Entry 8ETI (electron microscopy, 3.70 A resolution); this record covers chains 1 and e of the 45 polymer chains in the assembly.

# Chain 1
Molecule: 3497-nt RNA strand
From: Schizosaccharomyces pombe
Sequence (3497 nucleotides; row label = number of the first residue in the row; note: 1 number in that range is skipped by the numbering (no residue carries it; nothing is unmodelled there)):
     1 AUUUGACCUC AAAUCAGGUA GGACUACGCG CUGAACUUAA GCAUAUCAAU AAGCGCAGGA
    61 AAAGAAAAUA ACCAUGAUUC CCUCAGUAAC GGCGAGUGAA GCGGGAAAAG CUCAAAUUUG
   121 AAAUCUGGCA ACAUUUCUUU UGUUGUCCGA GUUGUAAUUU CAAGAAGCUG CUUUGAGUGU
   181 AGACGAUCGG UCUAAGUUCC UUGGAACAGG ACGUCAGAGA GGGUGAGAAC CCCGUCUUUG
   241 GUCGAUUGGA UAUGCCAUAU AAAGCGCUUU CGAAGAGUCG AGUUGUUUGG GAAUGCAGCU
   301 CUAAAUGGGU GGUAAAUUUC AUCUAAAGCU AAAUAUUGGC GAGAGACCGA UAGCGAACAA
   361 GUAGAGUGAU CGAAAGAUGA AAAGAACUUU GAAAAGAGAG UUAAAUAGUA CGUGAAAUUG
   421 CUGAAAGGGA AGCAUUGGAA AUCAGUCUUA CCUGGGUGAG AUCAGUAGUC UCUUCGCGAG
   481 ACUAUGCACU CUGAACCUG
   501 GGU
  503A U
   504 AGGUCAGCAU CAGUUUUCGG GGGCGGAAAA AGAAUAAGGG AAGGUGGCUU UCCGGGUUCU
   564 GCCUGGGGAG UGUUUAUAGC CCUUGUUGUA AUACGUCCAC UGGGGACUGA GGACUGCGGC
   624 UUCGUGCCAA GGAUGCUGAC AUAAUGGUUU UCAAUGGCCC GUCUUGAAAC ACGGACCAAG
   684 GAGUCUAGCA UCUAUGCGAG UGUUUGGGUG AUGAAAACCC AUCCGCGAAA UGAAAGUGAA
   744 UGCAGGUGGG AACGCCCUUG UGGCGUGCAC CAUCGACCGA CCCGGAAGUU UGUCAAUGGA
   804 AGGGUUUGAG UAAGAGCAUA GCUGUUGGGA CCCGAAAGAU GGUGAACUAU GCCUGAAUAG
   864 GGUGAAGCCA GAGGAAACUC UGGUGGAGGC UCGUAGAGAU UCUGACGUGC AAAUCGAUCU
   924 UCAAAUUUGG GUAUAGGGGC GAAAGACUAA UCGAACCAUC UAGUAGCUGG UUCCUGCCGA
   984 AGUUUCCCUC AGGAUAGCAG AAACUCAGAU CAGUUUUAUG AGGUAAAGCG AAUGAUUAGA
  1044 GGUCUUGGGG AAGGAAUUUC CUCAACCUAU UCUCAAACUU UAAAUAUGUA AGACGCCCUU
  1104 GUCGCUUAAU UGGACGUGGG CCAUCGAAUG AGAGUUUCUA GUGGGCCAUU UUUGGUAAGC
  1164 AGAACUGGCG AUGCGGGAUG AACCGAACGU GAGGUUAAGG UGCCGGAAUG UACGCUCAUC
  1224 AGACACCAGA AAAGGUGUUA GUUCAUCUAG ACAGCAGGAC GGUGGCCAUG GAAGUCGGAA
  1284 UCCGCUAAGG AGUGUGUAAC AACUCACCUG CCGAAUGAAC UAGCCCUGAA AAUGGAUGGC
  1344 GCUUAAGCGU ACUACCCAUA CCUCACCGUC UGGGUUAGCU UUGAGAAGCU CAGACGAGUA
  1404 GGCAGGCGUG GAGGUUUGUG ACGAAGCCUU GGGCGUGAGC CUGGGUCGAA CAGCCUCUAG
  1464 UGCAGAUCUU GGUGGAAGUA GCAAAUAUUC AAAUGAGAAC UUUGAAGACU GAAGUGGGGA
  1524 AAGGUUCCAU GUGAACAGCA GUUGGACAUG GGUUAGUCGA UCCUAAGAGA UAGGGAAGCU
  1584 CCGUAUGAAA GUUGCACGAU UUUUCGUGCC UCCUAUCGAA AGGGAAUCCG GUUAAUAUUC
  1644 CGGAACCAGA AGGUGGAAUC AACACGGCAA CGUAAAUGAA GUUGGAGACG UCGGCGGGAG
  1704 CCCUGGGAAG AGUUCUCUUU UCUUUUUAAC AAACCAUUGA ACUACCCUGA AAUCGGUUUA
  1764 UCCGGAGCUA GGGUAUGGUG UUUGGAAGAG UUCAGCGCCU CAUGCUGAAU CCGGUGCGCU
  1824 CUCGACGGCC CUUGAAAAUC CAACGGAAGA AUGGACCUUC GGGUCCUUGU UUUCACAUCU
  1884 GGUCGUACUC AUAACCGCAG CAGGUCUCCA AGGUGAACAG CCUCUAGUUG AUAGAACAAU
  1944 GUAGAUAAGG GAAGUCGGCA AAAUGGAUCC GUAACUUCGG GAUAAGGAUU GGCUCUAAGG
  2004 GUUGGGUACG UUGGGCCUUG GAACCUGAAC GGUUGCUGGA CUGAGCGUGG ACCGAUGUCU
  2064 UUUCUCGCCU UUCGGGGUGA GAAGGGAUGU UGGACCUGCU UGGACCUUGG CGGCCGGGAA
  2124 GUCCUUGGUC GGGCUUUUCU CCUUCUCGGG GAUUAUGCUC UUACUGGCGU ACGUUUAACA
  2184 ACCAACUUAG AACUGGUACG GACAAGGGGA AUCUGACUGU CUAAUUAAAA CAUAGCAUUG
  2244 CGAUGGCCAG AAAGUGGUGU UGACGCAAUG UGAUUUCUGC CCAGUGCUCU GAAUGUCAAA
  2304 GUGAAGAAAU UCAACCAAGC GCGGGUAAAC GGCGGGAGUA ACUAUGACUC UCUUAAGGUA
  2364 GCCAAAUGCC UCGUCAUCUA ACUAGUGACG CGCAUGAAUG GAUUAACGAG AUUCCCACUG
  2424 UCCCUAUCUA CUAUCUAGCG AAACCACAGC CUGGGGAACG GGCCAGGCAA AAUCAGCGGG
  2484 GAAAGAAGAC CCUGUUGAGC UUGACUCUAG UUUGACAUUG UGAAGAGACA UAGAGGGUGU
  2544 AGGAUAAGUG GGAGUAUGUU UCGGCAUACG CCGGUGAAAU ACCACUACCU UUAUCGUUUC
  2604 UUUACUUAAU CAAUGAAGCG GAAUUGGGAU UUAUUUCCCA UAUUCUAGCG UUAAAGUUUC
  2664 UUCGCGAACU GAUCCGCGUU GAUGACAUUG UCAGGUGGGG AGUUUGGCUG GGGCGGCACA
  2724 UCUGUUAAAA GAUAACGCAG GUGUCCUAAG GGGGACUCAU CGAGAACAGA AAUCUCGAGU
  2784 AGAAUAAAAG GGUAAAAGUC CCCUUGAUUU UGAUUUUCAG UGUGAAUACA AACCAUGAAA
  2844 GUGUGGCCUA UCGAUCCUUU GUUCCCUCGA AAUUUGAGGA CAGAGGUGCC AGAAAAGUUA
  2904 CCACAGGGAU AACUGGCUUG UGGCAGUCAA GCGUUCAUAG CGACGUUGCU UUUUGAUUCU
  2964 UCGAUGUCGG CUCUUCCUAU CAUACCGAAG CAGAAUUCGG UAAGCGUUGG AUUGUUCACC
  3024 CACUAAUAGG GAACGUGAGC UGGGUUUAGA CCGUCGUGAG ACAGGUUAGU UUUACCCUAC
  3084 UGAUGAAGUG UCGUCGCAAU GGUAAUUCAA CUUAGUACGA GAGGAACCGU UGAUUCAGAU
  3144 CAUUGGUAUU UGCGGCUGCC UGACAAGGCA AUGCCGCGGA GCUAUCAUCU GCCGGAUAAC
  3204 GGCUGAACGC CUCUAAGCCA GAAUCCGUGC CAGAAAGCGA CGAUUUUUUG GUCCGCAUGA
  3264 UUUAUAUGUA UAAAAAUAGA GGUAGGACUU GUUCCUACUC UCCUGUAUCG UAGAAGAUGG
  3324 GCGAUGGUUG AUGAAACGGA AGUGUUUUAU UGACUUGUCC AUGAAAUUCC AUUGAAAUCU
  3384 UGUGCGGAAU CGAAUCCAUU GCAUACGACU UUAAUGUGGA ACGGGGUAUU GUAAGCAGUA
  3444 GAGUAGCCUU GUUGUUACGA UCUGCUGAGA UUAAGCCUUU GUUCCCAAGA UUUG
Unresolved in the structure: 1-2, 35-49, 91-95, 286-295, 313-318, 474-476, 493, 503A, 552-573, 668-670, 732-746, 780-814, 849-957, 991-994, 1026-1087, 1095-1129, 1227-1230, 1486-2439, 2459-2462, 2481-2924, 2936-2942, 2954-2976, 3011-3031, 3036-3081, 3160-3175, 3247-3268, 3290-3297, 3376-3393, 3442-3464
Construct notes: conflict G501 (U9042 in 157310483), U503 (G9040 in 157310483), U2930 (C6612 in 157310483)

# Chain e
Molecule: 60S ribosomal protein L32-A
From: Schizosaccharomyces pombe
UniProtKB: P79015 (RL32A_SCHPO); residue numbers follow UniProt; this construct covers 1-127
Chain sequence (127 residues; numbered 1 to 127; the number before each row is that of its first residue):
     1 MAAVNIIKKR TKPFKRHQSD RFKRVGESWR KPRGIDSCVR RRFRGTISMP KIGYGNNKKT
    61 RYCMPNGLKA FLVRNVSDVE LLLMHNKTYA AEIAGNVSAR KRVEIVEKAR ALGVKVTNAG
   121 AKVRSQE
Unresolved in the structure: 1-3, 127

# How chain 1 and chain e interact
Pairs across the interface (125; chain 1 residue first):
  A417(1) / Lys-23(e)  sugar contact
  G432(1) / Asp-20(e)  hydrogen bond to the sugar
  G432(1) / Arg-21(e)  hydrogen bond to the base
  C433(1) / Asp-20(e)  sugar contact
  C433(1) / Ile-47(e)  sugar contact
  A434(1) / Ile-47(e)  sugar contact
  U435(1) / Arg-10(e)  salt bridge to the phosphate
  U435(1) / Lys-12(e)  phosphate contact
  U446(1) / Asn-66(e)  phosphate contact
  G614(1) / Lys-59(e)  salt bridge to the phosphate
  G615(1) / Lys-59(e)  salt bridge to the phosphate
  U651(1) / Thr-11(e)  phosphate contact
  U651(1) / Lys-12(e)  phosphate contact
  U652(1) / Lys-12(e)  salt bridge to the phosphate
  G659(1) / Arg-44(e)  hydrogen bond to the phosphate
  G659(1) / Gly-45(e)  base contact
  G660(1) / Arg-44(e)  sugar contact
  G660(1) / Gly-45(e)  sugar contact
  C663(1) / His-17(e)  salt bridge to the phosphate
  G664(1) / Ser-37(e)  phosphate contact
  C679(1) / Arg-24(e)  salt bridge to the phosphate
  C680(1) / Phe-22(e)  phosphate contact
  C680(1) / Lys-23(e)  hydrogen bond to the phosphate
  C680(1) / Arg-24(e)  salt bridge to the phosphate
  A681(1) / Lys-23(e)  phosphate contact
  A681(1) / Arg-24(e)  phosphate contact
  C976(1) / Arg-30(e)  salt bridge to the phosphate
  C977(1) / Trp-29(e)  sugar contact
  C977(1) / Arg-30(e)  phosphate contact
  C977(1) / Lys-31(e)  hydrogen bond to the phosphate
  C977(1) / Arg-33(e)  salt bridge to the phosphate
  U978(1) / Trp-29(e)  hydrogen bond to the phosphate
  U978(1) / Lys-31(e)  phosphate contact
  G979(1) / Lys-51(e)  phosphate contact
  G979(1) / Ile-52(e)  hydrogen bond to the phosphate
  U1175(1) / Arg-41(e)  salt bridge to the phosphate
  G1176(1) / Arg-41(e)  salt bridge to the phosphate
  G1176(1) / Arg-42(e)  hydrogen bond to the sugar
  G1176(1) / Phe-43(e)  sugar contact
  G1176(1) / Arg-44(e)  phosphate contact
  C1177(1) / Arg-44(e)  hydrogen bond to the phosphate
  G1178(1) / Arg-44(e)  salt bridge to the phosphate
  C1191(1) / Arg-42(e)  hydrogen bond to the base
  G1192(1) / Lys-9(e)  base contact
  G1192(1) / Lys-51(e)  phosphate contact
  G1192(1) / Gly-53(e)  hydrogen bond to the base
  U1193(1) / Lys-9(e)  sugar contact
  U1193(1) / Lys-51(e)  salt bridge to the phosphate
  U1193(1) / Gly-53(e)  sugar contact
  U1193(1) / Tyr-54(e)  phosphate contact
  U1362(1) / Arg-44(e)  base contact
  C1369(1) / Lys-9(e)  hydrogen bond to the base
  C1369(1) / Gly-55(e)  sugar contact
  C1369(1) / Asn-56(e)  sugar contact
  C1369(1) / Asn-57(e)  phosphate contact
  C1370(1) / Lys-9(e)  sugar contact
  C1370(1) / Ile-52(e)  hydrogen bond to the sugar
  C1370(1) / Gly-55(e)  sugar contact
  C1370(1) / Asn-56(e)  sugar contact
  C1370(1) / Asn-57(e)  phosphate contact
  C1370(1) / Lys-58(e)  hydrogen bond to the phosphate
  G1371(1) / Ile-52(e)  sugar contact
  G1371(1) / Lys-58(e)  salt bridge to the phosphate
  G1399(1) / Ile-52(e)  base contact
  A1400(1) / Arg-42(e)  hydrogen bond to the sugar
  G1421(1) / Asn-75(e)  phosphate contact
  U1422(1) / Arg-74(e)  sugar contact
  U1422(1) / Asn-75(e)  phosphate contact
  U1422(1) / Asn-96(e)  hydrogen bond to the sugar
  U1422(1) / Val-97(e)  sugar contact
  U1422(1) / Lys-101(e)  salt bridge to the phosphate
  G1423(1) / Asn-96(e)  sugar contact
  G1423(1) / Ser-98(e)  hydrogen bond to the phosphate
  G1423(1) / Lys-101(e)  salt bridge to the phosphate
  A1424(1) / Ser-98(e)  phosphate contact
  C1425(1) / Ser-98(e)  sugar contact
  C1425(1) / Ala-99(e)  sugar contact
  C1425(1) / Arg-100(e)  base contact
  G1426(1) / Ser-98(e)  phosphate contact
  G1426(1) / Ala-99(e)  hydrogen bond to the phosphate
  G1426(1) / Lys-122(e)  salt bridge to the phosphate
  A1427(1) / Asn-96(e)  phosphate contact
  G1436(1) / Met-64(e)  sugar contact
  G1436(1) / Pro-65(e)  phosphate contact
  C1437(1) / Lys-8(e)  salt bridge to the phosphate
  C1437(1) / Tyr-62(e)  hydrogen bond to the phosphate
  C1437(1) / Cys-63(e)  sugar contact
  C1437(1) / Pro-65(e)  phosphate contact
  G1438(1) / Lys-8(e)  salt bridge to the phosphate
  G1438(1) / Arg-61(e)  phosphate contact
  G1438(1) / Tyr-62(e)  hydrogen bond to the phosphate
  U1439(1) / Phe-14(e)  phosphate contact
  U1439(1) / Pro-50(e)  sugar contact
  U1439(1) / Lys-51(e)  hydrogen bond to the sugar
  U1439(1) / Ile-52(e)  base contact
  U1439(1) / Tyr-54(e)  sugar contact
  U1439(1) / Gly-55(e)  phosphate contact
  U1439(1) / Asn-56(e)  hydrogen bond to the phosphate
  G1440(1) / Phe-14(e)  phosphate contact
  G1440(1) / Trp-29(e)  phosphate contact
  G1440(1) / Pro-50(e)  sugar contact
  A1441(1) / Ser-28(e)  phosphate contact
  A1441(1) / Trp-29(e)  hydrogen bond to the phosphate
  A1441(1) / Arg-30(e)  hydrogen bond to the phosphate
  G1442(1) / Ser-28(e)  phosphate contact
  G1442(1) / Arg-30(e)  salt bridge to the phosphate
  C1444(1) / Leu-72(e)  sugar contact
  C1444(1) / Glu-92(e)  sugar contact
  U1445(1) / Glu-92(e)  hydrogen bond to the sugar
  U1445(1) / Ile-93(e)  sugar contact
  U1445(1) / Ala-94(e)  phosphate contact
  U1445(1) / Gly-95(e)  hydrogen bond to the phosphate
  U1445(1) / Asn-118(e)  hydrogen bond to the phosphate
  G1446(1) / Gly-95(e)  phosphate contact
  G1446(1) / Arg-102(e)  salt bridge to the phosphate
  G1446(1) / Asn-118(e)  phosphate contact
  G1446(1) / Ala-121(e)  sugar contact
  G1447(1) / Ala-121(e)  phosphate contact
  G1447(1) / Lys-122(e)  phosphate contact
  A1467(1) / Arg-16(e)  salt bridge to the phosphate
  A1467(1) / His-17(e)  base contact
  A1467(1) / Gln-18(e)  base contact
  A1467(1) / Phe-22(e)  base contact
  A1467(1) / Arg-24(e)  hydrogen bond to the base
  A1467(1) / Val-25(e)  base contact
Interface residues without a listed pair, chain 1 (64 interface residues in all): G209, U418, A431, C662, U665, A1174, G1194, U1402, A1428, G1435, G1456
Interface residues without a listed pair, chain e (68 interface residues in all): Pro-13, Lys-15, Gly-34, Ile-35, Asp-36, Arg-40, Thr-60, Lys-115

# Overview
64 residues of chain 1 face 68 of chain e across their interface, with 28 hydrogen bonds and 22 salt bridges.
Polar contacts include G432(1)/Arg-21(e), C1191(1)/Arg-42(e) and G1192(1)/Gly-53(e).
Here chain 1 is a 3497-nt RNA strand and chain e is 60S ribosomal protein L32-A, both from Schizosaccharomyces
pombe. Entry 8ETI (Fkbp39 associated 60S nascent ribosome State 1) was determined by electron microscopy,
deposited together with 8ESQ, 8ESR, 8ETC, 8ETG, 8ETH, 8ETJ and 3 further entries.
